5W8Q - chains A and B; structure by X-ray diffraction, 1.17 A resolution.

Chain A (and B):
Molecule: BIS3 biphenyl synthase
Source organism: Malus domestica
Notes: EC 2.3.1.177; chain B of this document is another copy of the same molecule, construct and numbering; everything in this record applies to it too
UniProt: K9MST3 (K9MST3_MALDO); aligned to UniProt positions 1-388 over residues 1-388 (the alignment contains insertions or deletions, so no single offset holds)
Chain sequence (391 residues; each row starts with the number of its first residue; numbers below 1 keep their minus sign (Gly-1 is residue -1)):
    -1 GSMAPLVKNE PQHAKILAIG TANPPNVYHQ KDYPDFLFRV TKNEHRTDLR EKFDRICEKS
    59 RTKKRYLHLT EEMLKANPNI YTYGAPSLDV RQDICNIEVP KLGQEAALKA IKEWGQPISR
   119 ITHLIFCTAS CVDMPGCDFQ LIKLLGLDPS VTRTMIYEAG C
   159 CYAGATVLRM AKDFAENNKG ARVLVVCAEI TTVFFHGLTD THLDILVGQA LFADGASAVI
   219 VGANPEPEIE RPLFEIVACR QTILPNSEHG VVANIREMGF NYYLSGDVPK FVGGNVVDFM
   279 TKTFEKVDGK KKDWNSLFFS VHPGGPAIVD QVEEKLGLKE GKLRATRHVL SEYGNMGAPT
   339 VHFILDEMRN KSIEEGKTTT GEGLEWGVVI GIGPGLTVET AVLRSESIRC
Not modelled in the structure: -1 to 9 (chain B: -1 to 9, 388)
Modified residues: Cys159 (3-sulfinoalanine; CSD)
Construct notes: expression tag (-1 to 0)
Ligand contacts: (3R)-butane-1,3-diol (BU4): Tyr31, Arg63, Leu65, Thr189, Phe192, Phe193, Gly206, Gln207, Phe210
From the paper describing this entry:
  - conformationally variable residues (side-chain flip): Tyr260
  - specificity-determining residues: Ala127, Phe192, Tyr260, Gly335
  - contacts within the chain: Phe192-Phe258, Phe192-Tyr260 (water-mediated contact)

How chain A and chain B interact:
Residue-residue contacts - 92 pairs, chain A then chain B:
  Pro84(A) - Glu255(B)
  Ser85(A) - Glu255(B)  hydrogen bond (backbone-side chain)
  Leu86(A) - Leu86(B)  hydrophobic
  Leu86(A) - Glu255(B)  hydrogen bond (backbone-side chain)
  Asp87(A) - Arg254(B)  salt bridge
  Asp87(A) - Glu255(B)  hydrogen bond (side chain-backbone)
  Gln90(A) - Ile253(B)  hydrogen bond (side chain-backbone)
  Asp91(A) - Arg254(B)  salt bridge
  Val130(A) - Glu156(B)
  Val130(A) - Ile253(B)
  Asp131(A) - Ala251(B)
  Asp131(A) - Asn252(B)  hydrogen bond
  Met132(A) - Glu156(B)
  Met132(A) - Val250(B)
  Met132(A) - Ala251(B)  hydrogen bond (backbone-backbone)
  Met132(A) - Ile253(B)  hydrophobic
  Pro133(A) - Val249(B)
  Pro133(A) - Pro372(B)
  Pro133(A) - Gly373(B)
  Phe137(A) - Ile241(B)  hydrophobic
  Phe137(A) - Glu246(B)
  Phe137(A) - Gly373(B)
  Gln138(A) - Glu246(B)
  Ile140(A) - Ile241(B)  hydrophobic
  Lys141(A) - Glu246(B)  salt bridge
  Pro147(A) - Thr240(B)
  Pro147(A) - Ile241(B)  hydrogen bond (backbone-backbone)
  Ser148(A) - Arg238(B)  hydrogen bond
  Ser148(A) - Gln239(B)
  Ser148(A) - Thr240(B)  hydrogen bond
  Val149(A) - Gln239(B)
  Thr150(A) - Arg167(B)
  Thr150(A) - Gln239(B)
  Arg151(A) - Tyr160(B)
  Arg151(A) - Arg167(B)  hydrogen bond (backbone-side chain)
  Arg151(A) - Gln239(B)  hydrogen bond (backbone-side chain)
  Arg151(A) - Ile241(B)
  Arg151(A) - Thr375(B)  hydrogen bond
  Thr152(A) - Arg167(B)  hydrogen bond
  Thr152(A) - Met168(B)
  Tyr155(A) - Tyr155(B)
  Glu156(A) - Val130(B)
  Glu156(A) - Met132(B)
  Ala157(A) - Met132(B)
  Gly158(A) - Met132(B)
  Tyr160(A) - Arg151(B)
  Arg167(A) - Thr150(B)
  Arg167(A) - Arg151(B)  hydrogen bond (side chain-backbone)
  Arg167(A) - Thr152(B)
  Met168(A) - Arg151(B)
  Met168(A) - Thr152(B)
  Asp171(A) - Phe172(B)
  Asp171(A) - Asn175(B)  hydrogen bond
  Asp171(A) - Asn176(B)  hydrogen bond
  Phe172(A) - Asp171(B)
  Phe172(A) - Phe172(B)  hydrophobic
  Glu174(A) - Asn175(B)  hydrogen bond
  Asn175(A) - Asp171(B)  hydrogen bond
  Asn175(A) - Glu174(B)  hydrogen bond
  Asn176(A) - Asp171(B)  hydrogen bond
  Arg238(A) - Ser148(B)  hydrogen bond
  Gln239(A) - Ser148(B)
  Gln239(A) - Val149(B)
  Gln239(A) - Thr150(B)
  Gln239(A) - Arg151(B)  hydrogen bond (side chain-backbone)
  Thr240(A) - Pro147(B)
  Thr240(A) - Ser148(B)  hydrogen bond
  Ile241(A) - Phe137(B)  hydrophobic
  Ile241(A) - Pro147(B)  hydrogen bond (backbone-backbone)
  Ile241(A) - Arg151(B)
  Glu246(A) - Phe137(B)
  Glu246(A) - Gln138(B)
  Glu246(A) - Lys141(B)  salt bridge
  Val249(A) - Pro133(B)
  Val250(A) - Met132(B)
  Ala251(A) - Asp131(B)
  Ala251(A) - Met132(B)  hydrogen bond (backbone-backbone)
  Asn252(A) - Asp131(B)  hydrogen bond
  Ile253(A) - Gln90(B)  hydrogen bond (backbone-side chain)
  Ile253(A) - Val130(B)
  Arg254(A) - Asp87(B)  salt bridge
  Arg254(A) - Asp91(B)  salt bridge
  Glu255(A) - Pro84(B)
  Glu255(A) - Ser85(B)  hydrogen bond (side chain-backbone)
  Glu255(A) - Leu86(B)  hydrogen bond (side chain-backbone)
  Glu255(A) - Asp87(B)  hydrogen bond (backbone-side chain)
  Glu255(A) - Glu255(B)
  Pro372(A) - Met132(B)  hydrophobic
  Pro372(A) - Pro133(B)
  Gly373(A) - Pro133(B)
  Gly373(A) - Phe137(B)
  Thr375(A) - Arg151(B)  hydrogen bond
Other interface residues (no listed pair), chain A (50 interface residues in all): Met153, Ile154, Lys170
Other interface residues (no listed pair), chain B (50 interface residues in all): Ala127, Ile140, Met153, Ile154, Lys170, Phe258

Overview:
The chain A/chain B interface involves 50 residues from each chain; the contacts include 31 hydrogen bonds and
6 salt bridges. Polar pairs include Asp87(A)-Arg254(B), Asp91(A)-Arg254(B) and Lys141(A)-Glu246(B). Chain A
binds (3R)-butane-1,3-diol. From the paper: specificity determinants Ala127(A), Phe192(A) and Tyr260(A) among
others; conformational variability at Tyr260(A).
Chain A and chain B are both BIS3 biphenyl synthase (Malus domestica); the structure, Crystal structure of
biphenyl synthase from Malus domestica, was determined by X-ray diffraction, deposited together with 5UC5,
5UCO and 5WC4.
